Entry 8IMM (electron microscopy, 2.76 A resolution); this record covers chains 3 and X of the 41 polymer chains in the assembly.

[Chain 3]
Protein: CpcJ
Source organism: Anthocerotibacter panamensis
Chain sequence (531 residues; row label = number of the first residue in the row):
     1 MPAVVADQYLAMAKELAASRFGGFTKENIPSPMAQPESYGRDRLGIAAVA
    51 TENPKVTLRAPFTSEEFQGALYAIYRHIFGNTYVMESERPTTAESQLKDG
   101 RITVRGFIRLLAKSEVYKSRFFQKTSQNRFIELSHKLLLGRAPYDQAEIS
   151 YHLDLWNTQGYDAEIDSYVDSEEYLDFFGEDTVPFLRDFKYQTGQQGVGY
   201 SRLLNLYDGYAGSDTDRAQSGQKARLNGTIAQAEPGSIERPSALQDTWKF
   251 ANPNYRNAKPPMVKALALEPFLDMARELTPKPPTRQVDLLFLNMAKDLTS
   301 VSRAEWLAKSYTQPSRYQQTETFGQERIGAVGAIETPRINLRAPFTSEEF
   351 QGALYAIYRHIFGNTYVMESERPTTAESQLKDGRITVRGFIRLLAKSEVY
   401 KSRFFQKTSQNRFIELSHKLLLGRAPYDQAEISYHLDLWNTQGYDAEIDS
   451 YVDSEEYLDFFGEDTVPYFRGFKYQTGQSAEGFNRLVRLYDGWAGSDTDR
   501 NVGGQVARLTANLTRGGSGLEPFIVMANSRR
Disordered / not traced: 271-286
Residues lining bound ligands:
  - phycocyanobilin (CYC), molecule 1: G40, F189, K190, Y191, Q195, Q196, G197, Y200
  - phycocyanobilin (CYC), molecule 2: R76, N81, T82, Y83, Y210, A211, S213, T215, R217
  - phycocyanobilin (CYC), molecule 3: T92, S95, Q96, K98, D99, R101
  - phycocyanobilin (CYC), molecule 4: S126, Q127, N128, Q146, I149, S150, L153, W156
  - phycocyanobilin (CYC), molecule 5: F323, G324, Q325, F472, K473, Y474, Q478, S479, A480, F483
  - phycocyanobilin (CYC), molecule 6: R359, N364, T365, Y366, W493, A494, S496, T498, R500
  - phycocyanobilin (CYC), molecule 7: T375, S378, Q379, K381, D382, R384
  - phycocyanobilin (CYC), molecule 8: S409, Q410, N411, Q429, I432, S433, L436, W439

[Chain X]
Protein: CpcB
Source organism: Anthocerotibacter panamensis
Chain sequence (172 residues; row label = number of the first residue in the row):
     1 MNDVFTRAIAQADLKGSFLLESDLDKLASFAKEGVKRLDAVAALTNNAPA
    51 IISDAAHKLFAEQQELIQPGGNAYPHRRMAACLRDMEIILRYVSYALLAG
   101 DASVLDDRCLNGLRETYNALGTPTQSVARAVQLMKDAAMVHLKSTANVTV
   151 GDCSSLYSEAATYFDKAAASIA
Residues lining bound ligands:
  - phycocyanobilin (CYC), molecule 1: K32, V35, K36, L38, D39, A40, A42, L142, K143, S144, T145, V148, T149, V150, G151, C153, Y157
  - phycocyanobilin (CYC), molecule 2: H57, I67, Y74, P75, H76, M79
  - phycocyanobilin (CYC), molecule 3: L59, L66, N72, A73, R77, R78, A81, C82, R84, D85, M86, I88, Y92, R108, C109, L113, T116, Y117, L120, T122, P123, S126, V127, A130

[Interface between chain 3 and chain X]
Pairs across the interface (26; chain 3 residue first):
  F405(3) with R108(X), hydrogen bond (backbone-side chain)
  Q406(3) with R108(X)
  K407(3) with M1(X); D107(X); N111(X), hydrogen bond (backbone-side chain)
  T408(3) with D107(X); R108(X), hydrogen bond (backbone-side chain); N111(X)
  S409(3) with D107(X); R108(X); N111(X)
  Q410(3) with R108(X)
  N411(3) with T116(X)
  L436(3) with R84(X)
  D437(3) with R84(X), salt bridge
  W439(3) with R91(X); Y92(X); R108(X)
  N440(3) with R84(X); I88(X); R91(X), hydrogen bond
  Q505(3) with N111(X)
  V506(3) with N111(X)
  T510(3) with T116(X)
  T514(3) with A119(X); L120(X)
Interface residues without a listed pair, chain 3 (16 interface residues in all): A511
Interface residues without a listed pair, chain X (13 interface residues in all): E87, G112

[Overview]
Chain 3 and chain X form an interface of 16 and 13 residues respectively; the contacts include 4 hydrogen
bonds and 1 salt bridge. Among the polar pairs are D437(3)-R84(X), F405(3)-R108(X) and K407(3)-N111(X). One
phycocyanobilin molecule is bound between chain 3 and chain X.
Here chain 3 is CpcJ and chain X is CpcB, both from Anthocerotibacter panamensis. Entry 8IMM (Rs2'I-Rs2'II,
Rs1'I-Rs1'II, Rb'I-Rb'II cylinder in cyanobacterial phycobilisome from Anthocerotibacter panamensis (Cluster
E)) was determined by electron microscopy, deposited together with 8IMI, 8IMJ, 8IMK, 8IML, 8IMN and 8IMO.
